PDB entry 3MWT | X-ray diffraction, 1.98 A resolution | chains A and B of the 3 polymer chains in the assembly

== Chain A (and B) ==
Name: Nucleoprotein
Source organism: Lassa virus
Notes: chain B of this document is another copy of the same molecule, construct and numbering; everything in this record applies to it too
UniProt: P13699 (NCAP_LASSJ); residues 1-569 here = UniProt positions 1-569
Amino-acid sequence (577 residues; each row starts with the number of its first residue; numbers below 1 keep their minus sign (Gly-7 is residue -7)):
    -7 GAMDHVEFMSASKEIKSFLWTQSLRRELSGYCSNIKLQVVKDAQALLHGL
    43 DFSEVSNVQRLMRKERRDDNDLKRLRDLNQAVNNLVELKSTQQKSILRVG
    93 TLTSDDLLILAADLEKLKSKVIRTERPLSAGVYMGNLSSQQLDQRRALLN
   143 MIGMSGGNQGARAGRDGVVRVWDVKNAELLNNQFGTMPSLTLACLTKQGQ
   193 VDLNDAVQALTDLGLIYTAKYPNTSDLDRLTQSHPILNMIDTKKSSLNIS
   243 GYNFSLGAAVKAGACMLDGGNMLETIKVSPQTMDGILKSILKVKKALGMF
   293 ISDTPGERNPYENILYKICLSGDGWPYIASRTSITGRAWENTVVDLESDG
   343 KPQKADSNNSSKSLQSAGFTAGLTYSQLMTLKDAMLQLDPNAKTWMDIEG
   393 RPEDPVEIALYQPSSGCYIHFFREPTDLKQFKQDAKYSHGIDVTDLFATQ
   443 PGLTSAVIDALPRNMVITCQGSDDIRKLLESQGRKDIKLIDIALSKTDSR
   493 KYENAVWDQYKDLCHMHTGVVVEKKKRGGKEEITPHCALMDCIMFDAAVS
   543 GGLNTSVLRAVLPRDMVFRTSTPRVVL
Unresolved in the structure: -7 to 6, 147-157, 339-363, 517-521, 546, 562-569 (chain B: -7 to 7, 148-157, 236, 338-363, 517-521, 562-569)
Sequence notes: expression tag (-7 to 0)
Swiss-Prot annotation at these positions:
  - binding site (Mn(2+)): Asp389, Glu391, Asp533
  - binding site (Zn(2+)): Glu399, Cys506, His509, Cys529
  - site: Asp466 (Important for exonuclease activity)
  - mutagenesis: Asp389 (D389A: Loss of RNase activity), Glu391 (E391A: Loss of RNase activity), Asp466 (D466A: Loss of RNase activity)
Bound ions: Mn2+: Asp389, Asp533; Zn2+: Glu399, Cys506, His509, Cys529
What the authors report for this chain:
  - catalytic residues: Asp389, Glu391, Asp466, His528, Asp533
  - mutagenesis - D389A, E391A, D466A: decreased catalytic activity
  - mutagenesis - D389A, E391A, D466A, H528A, D533A: abolished signaling

== Interface between chain A and chain B ==
Contacting residue pairs (22):
  Gln200(A) - Ser225(B)
  Asp204(A) - Asp204(B)
  Asp204(A) - Leu222(B)
  Asp204(A) - Ser225(B)  hydrogen bond
  Asp204(A) - His226(B)  salt bridge
  Leu207(A) - Ile208(B)  hydrophobic
  Leu207(A) - Asp218(B)
  Leu207(A) - Leu222(B)  hydrophobic
  Ile208(A) - Leu207(B)
  Ile208(A) - Ile208(B)  hydrophobic
  Thr210(A) - Lys212(B)  hydrogen bond
  Ala211(A) - Ala211(B)
  Ala211(A) - Lys212(B)
  Arg221(A) - Leu207(B)
  Arg221(A) - Asp260(B)
  Leu222(A) - Asp204(B)
  Leu222(A) - Leu207(B)  hydrophobic
  Ser225(A) - Gln200(B)
  Ser225(A) - Asp204(B)  hydrogen bond
  His226(A) - Asp204(B)  salt bridge
  His226(A) - His226(B)
  Leu259(A) - Arg221(B)
Other interface residues (no listed pair), chain A (16 interface residues in all): Lys28, Thr203, Lys212, Asp218, Asp260
Other interface residues (no listed pair), chain B (14 interface residues in all): Thr210, Gln224

== In short ==
The interface between chain A and chain B involves 16 residues on one side and 14 on the other, with 3
hydrogen bonds and 2 salt bridges. Polar pairs include Asp204(A)-His226(B), Asp204(A)-Ser225(B) and
Thr210(A)-Lys212(B). The paper reports catalytic residues Asp389(A), Glu391(A) and Asp466(A) among others;
D389A, E391A and D466A of chain A, among others, abolish signaling; 5 substitutions were tested in all.
Both chains are Nucleoprotein (Lassa virus). Entry 3MWT (Crystal structure of Lassa fever virus nucleoprotein
in complex with Mn2+) was determined by X-ray diffraction together with 3MWP, 3MX2 and 3MX5 from the same
study.
